PDB entry 6TRI | X-ray diffraction, 2.28 A resolution | chains A and B

Chain A:
Molecule: CI
Organism: Lactococcus phage TP901-1
Reference sequence: O48503 (O48503_9CAUD); residue numbers follow UniProt; this construct covers 1-89
Sequence (95 residues; each row starts with the number of its first residue):
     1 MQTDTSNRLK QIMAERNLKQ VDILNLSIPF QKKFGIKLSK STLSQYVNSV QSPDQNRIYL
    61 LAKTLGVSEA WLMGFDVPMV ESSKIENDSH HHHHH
Not modelled in the structure: 81-95
Differences from the reference sequence: conflict Gln2 (Lys in O48503); expression tag (90-95)
What the authors report for this chain:
  - mutagenesis - Q55A, F75A, F75Y: unchanged binding to MOR (chain B)

Chain B:
Molecule: MOR
Organism: Lactococcus phage TP901-1
Reference sequence: O48504 (O48504_9CAUD); residues 1-72 here = UniProt positions 1-72
Sequence (74 residues; numbered -1 to 72; the number before each row is that of its first residue; numbers below 1 keep their minus sign (Gly-1 is residue -1)):
    -1 GSMSYDYSSL LGKITEKCGT QYNFAIAMGL SERTVSLKLN DKVTWKDDEI LKAVHVLELN
    59 PQDIPKYFFN AKVH
Not modelled in the structure: -1 to 1, 71-72
Differences from the reference sequence: expression tag (-1 to 0)
What the authors report for this chain:
  - conformationally variable residues (side-chain flip): Trp43
  - conformationally variable residues (side-chain flip): Tyr5 (proposed by the authors, not directly observed)

Chain A / chain B interface:
Pairs across the interface - 27 pairs, chain A then chain B:
  Thr5(A) with Asp45(B)
  Ser52(A) with Asp45(B)
  Pro53(A) with Asp45(B)
  Asp54(A) with Thr42(B); Trp43(B)
  Gln55(A) with Tyr3(B); Tyr5(B), hydrogen bond; Thr42(B); Trp43(B), hydrogen bond (backbone-backbone); Phe66(B), hydrogen bond (side chain-backbone); Phe67(B)
  Asn56(A) with Tyr3(B), hydrogen bond; Thr42(B), hydrogen bond (backbone-side chain)
  Ile58(A) with Phe67(B), hydrophobic
  Tyr59(A) with Tyr3(B); Phe67(B); Ala69(B)
  Glu69(A) with Pro63(B); Phe67(B)
  Ala70(A) with Pro59(B)
  Met73(A) with Ile62(B), hydrophobic
  Phe75(A) with Leu49(B), hydrophobic; Pro59(B), hydrophobic; Ile62(B), hydrophobic
  Val77(A) with Pro59(B), hydrophobic; Gln60(B)
  Pro78(A) with Gln60(B)
Other interface residues (no listed pair), chain A (16 interface residues in all): Ile36, Ser68
Other interface residues (no listed pair), chain B (16 interface residues in all): Lys44, Ile48, Val52
The authors on this interface:
  - specific contacts: Met73(A)-Phe67(B), Tyr3(B)-Gln55(A), Tyr5(B)-Gln55(A), Thr42(B)-Gln55(A), Trp43(B)-Gln55(A), Phe66(B)-Gln55(A)
  - interface residues, chain A: Ser52(A), Gln55(A), Asn56(A), Ser68(A)
  - interface residues, chain B: Tyr3(B), Thr42(B), Pro59(B)

In short:
Chain A and chain B each contribute 16 residues to their interface; the contacts include 5 hydrogen bonds.
Polar pairs include Gln55(A)-Tyr5(B), Gln55(A)-Phe66(B) and Asn56(A)-Tyr3(B). The authors report contacts
between Met73(A) and Phe67(B), Tyr3(B) and Gln55(A) and Tyr5(B) and Gln55(A) among others. From the paper:
Q55A, F75A and F75Y of chain A leave binding to MOR (chain B) unchanged; interface residues Ser52(A), Gln55(A)
and Tyr3(B) among others.
Here chain A is CI and chain B is MOR, both from Lactococcus phage TP901-1. Entry 6TRI (CI-MOR
repressor-antirepressor complex of the temperate bacteriophage TP901-1 from Lactococcus lactis) was determined
by X-ray diffraction.
